PDB entry 1KIL | X-ray diffraction, 2.30 A resolution | chains A and D of the 5 polymer chains in the assembly

Chain A:
Molecule: Synaptobrevin SNARE motif
From: Rattus norvegicus
Notes: fragment: SNARE motif (29-93)
UniProtKB: P63045 (VAMP2_RAT); numbering as in UniProt (aligned over 28-92)
Amino-acid sequence (66 residues; each row starts with the number of its first residue):
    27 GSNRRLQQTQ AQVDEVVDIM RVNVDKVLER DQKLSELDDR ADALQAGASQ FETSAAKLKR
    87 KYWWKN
Not modelled in the structure: 27
Ion coordination: Mg2+ near D68 (its only coordinating residue here)
UniProt features mapped onto this chain:
  - region: N92 (Required for interaction with SEPT8)
  - site ((Microbial infection) Cleavage): Q58, K59, K59, L60, R66, A67, Q76, F77, A81, A82

Chain D:
Molecule: SNAP-25 C-terminal SNARE motif
From: Homo sapiens
Notes: fragment: SNARE motif (141-203); engineered mutation(s): W added at C-terminus
UniProtKB: P60880 (SN25_HUMAN); residues 139-204 here = UniProt positions 139-204
Amino-acid sequence (66 residues; each row starts with the number of its first residue):
   139 GSARENEMDE NLEQVSGIIG NLRHMALDMG NEIDTQNRQI DRIMEKADSN KTRIDEANQR
   199 ATKMLW

Chain A / chain D interface:
Pairs across the interface (48; chain A residue first):
  T35(A) - S154(D)
  Q38(A) - S154(D)  hydrogen bond (side chain-backbone)
  Q38(A) - I157(D)
  Q38(A) - G158(D)
  E41(A) - R161(D)  salt bridge
  V42(A) - I157(D)  hydrophobic
  V42(A) - R161(D)
  I45(A) - A164(D)  hydrophobic
  I45(A) - L165(D)  hydrophobic
  M46(A) - A164(D)  hydrophobic
  M46(A) - M167(D)  hydrophobic
  N49(A) - A164(D)  hydrogen bond (side chain-backbone)
  N49(A) - M167(D)
  N49(A) - G168(D)  hydrogen bond (side chain-backbone)
  K52(A) - I171(D)
  K52(A) - D172(D)  salt bridge
  K52(A) - N175(D)
  V53(A) - I171(D)  hydrophobic
  R56(A) - Q174(D)  hydrogen bond
  R56(A) - N175(D)
  K59(A) - N175(D)
  K59(A) - I178(D)
  K59(A) - D179(D)  salt bridge
  K59(A) - M182(D)
  L60(A) - I178(D)  hydrophobic
  E62(A) - M182(D)
  L63(A) - I178(D)  hydrophobic
  L63(A) - M182(D)
  R66(A) - M182(D)  hydrogen bond
  R66(A) - D186(D)  salt bridge
  L70(A) - K189(D)
  L70(A) - I192(D)  hydrophobic
  G73(A) - I192(D)
  A74(A) - I192(D)
  Q76(A) - N196(D)
  F77(A) - A195(D)  hydrophobic
  F77(A) - N196(D)
  S80(A) - N196(D)  hydrogen bond
  S80(A) - A199(D)
  S80(A) - T200(D)
  S80(A) - L203(D)
  K83(A) - L203(D)
  L84(A) - A199(D)
  L84(A) - M202(D)  hydrophobic
  L84(A) - L203(D)
  K87(A) - M202(D)  hydrogen bond (side chain-backbone)
  K87(A) - W204(D)  hydrogen bond (side chain-backbone)
  Y88(A) - M202(D)  hydrogen bond (side chain-backbone)
Also at the interface, not in a pair above, chain A (28 interface residues in all): L32, V39, E55
Also at the interface, not in a pair above, chain D (30 interface residues in all): L150, L160, I181, A185, N188

Overview:
28 residues of chain A and 30 residues of chain D are in contact; the contacts include 9 hydrogen bonds and 4
salt bridges. Polar pairs include E41(A)-R161(D), K52(A)-D172(D) and K59(A)-D179(D).
Chain A is Synaptobrevin SNARE motif (Rattus norvegicus) and chain D is SNAP-25 C-terminal SNARE motif (Homo
sapiens); the structure, Three-dimensional structure of the complexin/SNARE complex, was determined by X-ray
diffraction.
